7V0W - chains A and I of the 6 polymer chains in the assembly; structure by X-ray diffraction, 2.66 A resolution.

# Chain A
Molecule: Cyclic GMP-AMP synthase
Organism: Mus musculus
Notes: EC 2.7.7.86
Reference sequence: Q8C6L5 (CGAS_MOUSE); numbering as in UniProt (aligned over 147-507)
Sequence (364 residues; each row starts with the number of its first residue):
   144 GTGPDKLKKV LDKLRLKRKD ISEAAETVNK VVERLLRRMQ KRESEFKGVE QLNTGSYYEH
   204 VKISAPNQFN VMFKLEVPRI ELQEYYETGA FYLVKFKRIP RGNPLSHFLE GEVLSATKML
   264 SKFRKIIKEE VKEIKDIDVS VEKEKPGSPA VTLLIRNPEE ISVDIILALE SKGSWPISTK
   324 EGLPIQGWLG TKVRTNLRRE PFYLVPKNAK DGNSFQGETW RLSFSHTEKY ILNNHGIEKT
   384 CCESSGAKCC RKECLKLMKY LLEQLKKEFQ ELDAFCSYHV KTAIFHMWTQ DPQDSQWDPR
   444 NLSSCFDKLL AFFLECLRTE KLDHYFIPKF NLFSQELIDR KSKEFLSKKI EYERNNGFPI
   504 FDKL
Unresolved in the structure: 144-148, 239-246, 353-358, 507
Sequence notes: expression tag (144-146); engineered mutation Gln211 (Glu in Q8C6L5), Asn213 (Asp in Q8C6L5)
Ion coordination: Mn2+: Gln211, Asn213 (together with GTP); Zn2+: His378, Cys384, Cys385, Cys392
Ligand contacts: adenosine monophosphate / GTP: Gly198, Ser199, Glu202, Lys205, Gln211, Asn213, Met215, Ser291, Pro292, Ala293, Asp307, Ile309, Val348, Lys350, Arg364, Leu365, Ser366, Ser368, Lys402, Cys419, Ser420, Tyr421, Lys424, His467
UniProt features mapped onto this chain:
  - region: Lys372 to Lys395 (DNA-binding)
  - motif: Leu154 to Leu159 (Nuclear export signal), Asp281 to Ser291 (Nuclear localization signal)
  - binding site (GTP): Thr197, Asp307, Arg364 to Glu371
  - binding site (ATP): Ser199, Glu371, Lys402, Ser420 to Lys424
  - binding site (2',3'-cGAMP): Gly290, Asp307, Lys350, Arg364 to Ser366
  - binding site (Mg(2+)): Asp307
  - binding site (Zn(2+)): His378, Cys384, Cys385, Cys392
  - site: Arg241 (Arginine-anchor), Asp307, Ile308 (Cleavage)
  - modified residue: Lys156 (N6-lactoyllysine), Glu176 (PolyADP-ribosyl glutamic acid), Ser199 (Phosphoserine), Tyr201 (Phosphotyrosine), Glu272 (5-glutamyl polyglutamate), Ser291 (Phosphoserine), Glu302 (5-glutamyl glutamate), Lys372 (N6-acetyllysine), Lys382 (N6-acetyllysine), Lys402 (N6-acetyllysine), Ser420 (Phosphoserine), Lys491 (N6-methyllysine)
  - lipidation (S-palmitoyl cysteine): Cys392, Cys393, Cys459
  - cross-link (Glycyl lysine isopeptide (Lys-Gly)): Lys217 (interchain with G-Cter in SUMO), Lys271 (interchain with G-Cter in ubiquitin), Lys335 (interchain with G-Cter in SUMO), Lys372 (interchain with G-Cter in SUMO), Lys382 (interchain with G-Cter in SUMO), Lys399 (interchain with G-Cter in ubiquitin), Lys402 (interchain with G-Cter in ubiquitin), Lys409 (interchain with G-Cter in ubiquitin), Lys410 (interchain with G-Cter in ubiquitin), Lys464 (interchain with G-Cter in SUMO)
  - mutagenesis: Lys156 (K156Q: Mimics lactylation; knockin mice show higher mortality following HSV-1 infection), Asn172 (N172K: Induces alteration of the DNA-binding surface and leads to decreased synthesis of cyclic GMP-AMP (cGAMP); when associated with L-180), Glu176 (E176A: Abolished poly-ADP-ribosylation by PARP1, stimulating interferon production in knockin mice), Arg180 (R180L: Induces alteration of the DNA-binding surface and leads to decreased synthesis of cyclic GMP-AMP (cGAMP); when associated with K-182), Gly198 (G198A: Abolishes stimulation of interferon production; when associated with A-199), Ser199 (S199A: Abolishes stimulation of interferon production; when associated with A-199), Tyr201 (Y201E: Phosphomimetic mutant; reduced translocation to the nucleus following treatment with etoposide), Lys217 (K217R: Reduced sumoylation), Arg222 (R222E: Impaired tethering to chromatin, leading to constitutive activation in the absence of DNA), Lys238 (K238E: Does not affect interaction with nucleosomes), Lys240 (K240E: Impaired tethering to chromatin, leading to constitutive activation in the absence of DNA), Arg241 (R241E: Abolished tethering to chromatin, leading to strong constitutive activation in the absence of DNA), 28 further mutagenesis entries in UniProt
From the paper describing this entry:
  - binding site for adenosine monophosphate: Asp307, Ser366
  - catalytic residues: Asp307
  - conformationally variable residues (side-chain flip): Arg364
  - binding site for the ligand GTP: Cys419
  - mutagenesis - E211Q/D213N/K382E: decreased binding to dsDNA
  - specificity-determining residues: His467 (proposed by the authors, not directly observed)
  - mutagenesis - R364A (33-fold), H467A: decreased catalytic activity on ATP/GTP
  - mutagenesis - H467A (2-fold): increased catalytic activity on GTP/GTP
  - specificity-determining residues: Ile309, Arg364
  - mutagenesis - R364A (10-fold): decreased catalytic activity on GTP/GTP
  - mutagenesis - R364A (4-fold): increased catalytic activity on ATP/ATP
  - mutagenesis - E211Q/D213N: abolished catalytic activity

# Chain I
Molecule: Palindromic DNA18
Sequence (18 nucleotides; each row starts with the number of its first residue):
     1 ATCTGTACAT GTACAGAT

# Chain A / chain I interface
Pairs across the interface (5):
  Thr334(A) - DA9(I)  phosphate contact
  Lys335(A) - DA9(I)  phosphate contact
  Lys335(A) - DT10(I)  salt bridge to the phosphate
  Thr338(A) - DC8(I)  hydrogen bond to the phosphate
  Thr338(A) - DA9(I)  phosphate contact
Interface residues without a listed pair, chain A (5 interface residues in all): Lys323, Arg342
Interface residues without a listed pair, chain I (4 interface residues in all): DA7

# In short
5 residues of chain A face 4 of chain I across their interface; the contacts include 1 hydrogen bond and 1
salt bridge. Polar contacts include Thr338(A)-DC8(I) and Lys335(A)-DT10(I). The paper reports the catalytic
residue Asp307(A); R364A and H467A of chain A reduce catalytic activity on ATP/GTP; 4 substitutions were
tested in all.
Chain A is Cyclic GMP-AMP synthase (Mus musculus) and chain I is Palindromic DNA18; the structure, Structure
of Ternary Complex of cGAS with dsDNA and Bound 5 -pppG(2,5 )pA, was determined by X-ray diffraction (same
publication as 7UUX, 7UXW, 7UYQ, 7UYZ, 7UZR, 8EAE and 14 further entries).
